PDB entry 6OZP | X-ray diffraction, 1.96 A resolution | chains A and D of the 6 polymer chains in the assembly

[Chain A]
Name: Endonuclease V
Source organism: Mus musculus
Notes: EC 3.1.26.-
UniProt: Q8C9A2 (ENDOV_MOUSE); numbering as in UniProt (aligned over 8-252)
Chain sequence (245 residues; each row starts with the number of its first residue):
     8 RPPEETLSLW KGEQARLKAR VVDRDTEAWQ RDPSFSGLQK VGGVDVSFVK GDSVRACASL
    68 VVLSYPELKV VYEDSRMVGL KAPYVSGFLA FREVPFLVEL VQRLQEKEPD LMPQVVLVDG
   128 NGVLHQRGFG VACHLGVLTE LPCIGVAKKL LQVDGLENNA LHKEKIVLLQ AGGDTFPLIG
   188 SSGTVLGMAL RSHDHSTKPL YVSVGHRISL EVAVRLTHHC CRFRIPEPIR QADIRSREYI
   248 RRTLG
Disordered / not traced: 58
Swiss-Prot annotation at these positions:
  - binding site (Mg(2+)): Asp-52, Asp-126
  - site: Tyr-91 (Interaction with target DNA)
  - mutagenesis: Ser-93 (S93P: No effect on activity), Gln-133 (Q133P: No effect on activity)
Metal / ion sites: Mn2+ site 1 near Gln-46 (its only coordinating residue here); Mn2+ site 2: Asp-52, Asp-240 (shared with 1 residue of chain C); Mn2+ site 3: Asp-52, Asp-126 (shared with 1 residue of chain C; 1 residue of chain c)
What the authors report for this chain:
  - mutagenesis - K155A: abolished catalytic activity
  - mutagenesis - K155M, R244A (10-fold): decreased catalytic activity
  - catalytic residues: Asp-240 (proposed by the authors, not directly observed)

[Chain D]
Molecule: 12-nt RNA strand
Sequence (12 nucleotides; each row starts with the number of its first residue):
    12 UAUGCAUGCA UU
Metal / ion sites: Mn2+ site 1: U12 (shared with 2 residues of chain B); Mn2+ site 2: U12, A13

[Chain A / chain D interface]
Residue-residue contacts - 17 pairs, chain A then chain D:
  Lys-156(A) with U23(D), hydrogen bond to the base
  His-200(A) with U18(D), salt bridge to the phosphate
  His-202(A) with U18(D), sugar contact
  Ser-203(A) with U18(D), phosphate contact; G19(D), hydrogen bond to the phosphate
  Thr-204(A) with G19(D), hydrogen bond to the phosphate
  Lys-205(A) with G19(D), hydrogen bond to the phosphate; C20(D), phosphate contact
  Phe-230(A) with A17(D), phosphate contact; U18(D), phosphate contact
  Arg-231(A) with U18(D), hydrogen bond to the phosphate; G19(D), phosphate contact
  Arg-237(A) with C16(D), hydrogen bond to the phosphate; A17(D), salt bridge to the phosphate
  Ile-241(A) with C16(D), phosphate contact
  Arg-244(A) with C16(D), salt bridge to the phosphate
  Arg-248(A) with G15(D), sugar contact

[Overview]
12 residues of chain A and 7 residues of chain D are in contact, with 6 hydrogen bonds and 3 salt bridges.
Polar pairs include Lys-156(A)/U23(D), Ser-203(A)/G19(D) and Thr-204(A)/G19(D). From the paper: the catalytic
residue Asp-240(A); K155M and R244A of chain A reduce catalytic activity.
Here chain A is Endonuclease V (Mus musculus) and chain D is a 12-nt RNA strand. Entry 6OZP (Crystal structure
of Mus musculus (Mm) Endonuclease V in complex with a 23mer RNA oligo containing ...) was determined by X-ray
diffraction, deposited together with 6OZF, 6OZG, 6OZH, 6OZI, 6OZJ, 6OZK and 7 further entries.
